Entry 6UPZ (X-ray diffraction, 3.10 A resolution); this record covers chains A and H of the 13 polymer chains in the assembly.

[Chain A]
Name: DNA-directed RNA polymerase II subunit RPB1
Organism: Saccharomyces cerevisiae (strain ATCC 204508 / S288c)
Notes: EC 2.7.7.6
Reference sequence: P04050 (RPB1_YEAST); residues 1-1733 here = UniProt positions 1-1733
Chain sequence (1733 residues; each row starts with the number of its first residue):
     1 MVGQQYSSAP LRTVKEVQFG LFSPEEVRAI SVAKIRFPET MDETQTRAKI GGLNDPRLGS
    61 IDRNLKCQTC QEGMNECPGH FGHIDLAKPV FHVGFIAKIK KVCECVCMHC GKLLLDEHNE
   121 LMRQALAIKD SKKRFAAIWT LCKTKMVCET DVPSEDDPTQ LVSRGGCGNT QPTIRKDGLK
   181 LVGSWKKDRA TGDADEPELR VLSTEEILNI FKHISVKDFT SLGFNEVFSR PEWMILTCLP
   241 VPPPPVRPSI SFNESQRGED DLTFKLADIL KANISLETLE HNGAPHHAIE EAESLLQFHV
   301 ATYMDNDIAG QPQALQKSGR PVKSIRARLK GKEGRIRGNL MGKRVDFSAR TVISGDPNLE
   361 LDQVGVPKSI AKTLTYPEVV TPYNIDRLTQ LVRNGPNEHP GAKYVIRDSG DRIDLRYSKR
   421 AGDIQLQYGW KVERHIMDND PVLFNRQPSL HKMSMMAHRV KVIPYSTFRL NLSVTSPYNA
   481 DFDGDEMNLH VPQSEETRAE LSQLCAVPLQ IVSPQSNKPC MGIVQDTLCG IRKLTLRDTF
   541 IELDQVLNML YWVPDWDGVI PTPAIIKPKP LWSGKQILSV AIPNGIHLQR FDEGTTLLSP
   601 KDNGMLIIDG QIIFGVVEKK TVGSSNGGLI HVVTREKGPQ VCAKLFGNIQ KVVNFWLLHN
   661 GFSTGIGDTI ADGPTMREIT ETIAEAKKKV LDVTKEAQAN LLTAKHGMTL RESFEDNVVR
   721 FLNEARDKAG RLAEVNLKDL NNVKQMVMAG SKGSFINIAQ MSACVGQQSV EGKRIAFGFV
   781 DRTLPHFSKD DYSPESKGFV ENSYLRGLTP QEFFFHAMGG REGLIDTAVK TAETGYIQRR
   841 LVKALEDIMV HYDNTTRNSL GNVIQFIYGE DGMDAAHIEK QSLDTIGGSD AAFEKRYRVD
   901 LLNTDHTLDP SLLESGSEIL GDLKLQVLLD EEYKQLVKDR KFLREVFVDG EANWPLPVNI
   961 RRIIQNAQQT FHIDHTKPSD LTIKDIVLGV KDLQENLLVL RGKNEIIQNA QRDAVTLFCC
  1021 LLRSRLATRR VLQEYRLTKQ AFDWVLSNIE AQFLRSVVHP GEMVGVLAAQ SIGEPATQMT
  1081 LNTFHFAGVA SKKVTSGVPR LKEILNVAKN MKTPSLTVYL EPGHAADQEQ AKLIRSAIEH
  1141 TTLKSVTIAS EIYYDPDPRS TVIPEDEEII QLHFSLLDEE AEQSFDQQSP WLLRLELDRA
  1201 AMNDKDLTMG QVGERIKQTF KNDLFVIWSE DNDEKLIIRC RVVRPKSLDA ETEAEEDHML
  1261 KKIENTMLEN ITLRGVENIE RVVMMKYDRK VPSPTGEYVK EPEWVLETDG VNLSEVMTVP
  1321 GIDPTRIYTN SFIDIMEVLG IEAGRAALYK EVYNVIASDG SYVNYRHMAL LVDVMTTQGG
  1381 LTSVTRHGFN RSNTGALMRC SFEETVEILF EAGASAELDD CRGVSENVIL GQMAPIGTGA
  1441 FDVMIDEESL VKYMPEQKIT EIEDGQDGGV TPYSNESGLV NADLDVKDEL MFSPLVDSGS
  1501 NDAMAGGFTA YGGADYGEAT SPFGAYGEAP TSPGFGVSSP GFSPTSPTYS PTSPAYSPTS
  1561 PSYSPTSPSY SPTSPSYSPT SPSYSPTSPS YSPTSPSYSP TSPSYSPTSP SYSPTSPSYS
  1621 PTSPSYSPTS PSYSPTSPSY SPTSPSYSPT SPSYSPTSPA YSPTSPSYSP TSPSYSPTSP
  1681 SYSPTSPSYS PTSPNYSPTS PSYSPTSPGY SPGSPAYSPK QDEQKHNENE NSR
Disordered / not traced: 1-2, 154-163, 187-198, 250-256, 1082-1091, 1177-1186, 1244-1256, 1447-1733
Disulfide bonds: C105-C142
Ion coordination: Zn2+ site 1: C67, C70, C77, H80; Zn2+ site 2: C107, C110, C167; Mg2+: D483, D485 (shared with 1 residue of chain R)
UniProt features mapped onto this chain:
  - region: P248 to D260 (Lid loop), N306 to K323 (Rudder loop), P810 to E822 (Bridging helix)
  - binding site (Zn(2+)): C67, C70, C77, H80, C107, C110, C148, C167
  - binding site (Mg(2+)): D481, D483, D485
  - modified residue: T1471 (Phosphothreonine)
  - cross-link (Glycyl lysine isopeptide (Lys-Gly)): K695 (interchain with G-Cter in ubiquitin), K1246 (interchain with G-Cter in ubiquitin), K1350 (interchain with G-Cter in ubiquitin)
Reported in the primary citation:
  - binding site for Template strand DNA: R337

[Chain H]
Name: DNA-directed RNA polymerases I, II, and III subunit RPABC3
Organism: Saccharomyces cerevisiae (strain ATCC 204508 / S288c)
Reference sequence: P20436 (RPAB3_YEAST); numbering as in UniProt (aligned over 1-146)
Chain sequence (146 residues; each row starts with the number of its first residue):
     1 MSNTLFDDIF QVSEVDPGRY NKVCRIEAAS TTQDQCKLTL DINVELFPVA AQDSLTVTIA
    61 SSLNLEDTPA NDSSATRSWR PPQAGDRSLA DDYDYVMYGT AYKFEEVSKD LIAVYYSFGG
   121 LLMRLEGNYR NLNNLKQENA YLLIRR
Disordered / not traced: 1, 64-75
UniProt features mapped onto this chain:
  - region: D16 to T39 (Non-specific ssDNA binding)
  - modified residue: S2 (N-acetylserine), T68 (Phosphothreonine)

[Interface between chain A and chain H]
Contacting residue pairs - 60 pairs, chain A then chain H:
  R537(A) - Y20(H)
  R537(A) - V23(H)
  R537(A) - R25(H)
  R537(A) - D41(H)  salt bridge
  R537(A) - G120(H)  hydrogen bond (side chain-backbone)
  R537(A) - L121(H)
  R537(A) - L122(H)
  D538(A) - Y20(H)
  D538(A) - N21(H)  hydrogen bond (side chain-backbone)
  D538(A) - K22(H)  hydrogen bond (side chain-backbone)
  D538(A) - V23(H)  hydrogen bond (side chain-backbone)
  F540(A) - V23(H)  hydrophobic
  F540(A) - N43(H)
  F540(A) - L121(H)  hydrophobic
  I560(A) - S78(H)
  I560(A) - W79(H)  hydrogen bond (backbone-backbone)
  T562(A) - W79(H)
  T562(A) - Y98(H)
  P563(A) - W79(H)
  P563(A) - Y98(H)
  A564(A) - M97(H)
  A564(A) - Y98(H)  hydrogen bond (backbone-backbone)
  A564(A) - F118(H)
  I565(A) - N43(H)
  I565(A) - L46(H)  hydrophobic
  I565(A) - Y95(H)
  I565(A) - V96(H)
  I565(A) - M97(H)  hydrophobic
  I566(A) - V96(H)  hydrogen bond (backbone-backbone)
  I566(A) - Y141(H)  hydrophobic
  K567(A) - L89(H)
  K567(A) - D91(H)  salt bridge
  K567(A) - Y93(H)
  K567(A) - D94(H)
  K567(A) - Y95(H)
  K567(A) - V96(H)  hydrogen bond (backbone-backbone)
  P568(A) - D94(H)
  P568(A) - Y95(H)  hydrophobic
  P570(A) - W79(H)  hydrophobic
  L571(A) - L46(H)  hydrophobic
  W572(A) - W79(H)  hydrophobic
  S573(A) - G119(H)  hydrogen bond (side chain-backbone)
  K575(A) - G119(H)
  K575(A) - G120(H)
  L597(A) - Y102(H)  hydrogen bond (backbone-side chain)
  L597(A) - K103(H)
  L598(A) - R25(H)  hydrogen bond (backbone-side chain)
  L598(A) - T39(H)
  L598(A) - L122(H)
  L598(A) - R124(H)
  S599(A) - R25(H)
  P600(A) - R25(H)
  D602(A) - Y20(H)  hydrogen bond
  L606(A) - Y102(H)  hydrophobic
  I613(A) - Y102(H)  hydrophobic
  I613(A) - S117(H)  hydrogen bond (backbone-side chain)
  I613(A) - G120(H)
  F614(A) - L122(H)  hydrophobic
  D739(A) - R19(H)  salt bridge
  D974(A) - K136(H)
Interface residues without a listed pair, chain A (33 interface residues in all): L543, V559, P561, K569, Q576, H975, T976
Interface residues without a listed pair, chain H (35 interface residues in all): T76, R77, Y115, M123

[Overview]
Chain A and chain H form an interface of 33 and 35 residues respectively; the contacts include 13 hydrogen
bonds and 3 salt bridges. Polar pairs include R537(A)-D41(H), K567(A)-D91(H) and D739(A)-R19(H). Curated
annotation (UniProt) lists 8 Zn2+-binding residues and 3 Mg2+-binding residues on chain A. The paper reports a
binding site for Template strand DNA at R337(A).
Chain A is DNA-directed RNA polymerase II subunit RPB1 and chain H is DNA-directed RNA polymerases I, II, and
III subunit RPABC3, both from Saccharomyces cerevisiae (strain ATCC 204508 / S288c); the structure, RNA
polymerase II elongation complex with 5-guanidinohydantoin lesion in state 3, was determined by X-ray
diffraction together with 6UPX, 6UPY, 6UQ0, 6UQ1, 6UQ2 and 6UQ3 from the same study.
